Entry 8Q3J (X-ray diffraction, 2.50 A resolution); this record covers chains A and B of the 3 polymer chains in the assembly.

Chain A:
Name: Interleukin-1 family member 10
From: Mus musculus
Reference sequence: Q8R459 (IL1FA_MOUSE); residue numbers follow UniProt; this construct covers 1-152
Amino-acid sequence (152 residues; numbered 1 to 152; the number before each row is that of its first residue):
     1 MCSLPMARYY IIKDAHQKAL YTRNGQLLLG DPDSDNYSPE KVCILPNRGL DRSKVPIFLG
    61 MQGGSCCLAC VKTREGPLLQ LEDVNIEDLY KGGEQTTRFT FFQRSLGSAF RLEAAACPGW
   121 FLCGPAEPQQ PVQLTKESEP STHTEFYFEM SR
Disordered / not traced: 1, 129-130, 137-139, 152
Cystine bridges: Cys2-Cys43, Cys70-Cys117

Chain B:
Name: Fab e04 Light Chain (e04 LC)
From: Mus musculus
Notes: antibody fragment or engineered binder
Amino-acid sequence (223 residues; numbered -2 to 220; the number before each row is that of its first residue; numbers below 1 keep their minus sign (Glu-2 is residue -2)):
    -2 EVQDIQMTQS PSSLSASVGD RVTITCRASQ SYYSYVAWYQ QKPGKAPKLL IYSASSLYSG
    58 VPSRFSGSRS GTDFTLTISS LQPEDFATYY CQQVFAPITF GQGTKVEIKR TVAAPSVFIF
   118 PPSDSQLKSG TASVVCLLNN FYPREAKVQW KVDNALQSGN SQESVTEQDS KDSTYSLSST
   178 LTLSKADYEK HKVYACEVTH QGLSSPVTKS FNRGECGHHH HHH
Disordered / not traced: -2 to 1, 212-220
Cystine bridges: Cys23-Cys88, Cys133-Cys193

How chain A and chain B interact:
Pairs across the interface (18; chain A residue first):
  Thr22(A) - Tyr32(B)  hydrogen bond
  Arg23(A) - Tyr32(B)
  Asn24(A) - Tyr32(B)
  Asn24(A) - Tyr49(B)
  Asn24(A) - Ser50(B)  hydrogen bond
  Gly25(A) - Tyr32(B)  hydrogen bond (backbone-side chain)
  Ser38(A) - Arg66(B)
  Lys41(A) - Ser28(B)
  Lys41(A) - Tyr29(B)
  Gln62(A) - Tyr29(B)  hydrogen bond (side chain-backbone)
  Gln62(A) - Tyr30(B)
  Gln62(A) - Ser31(B)  hydrogen bond (side chain-backbone)
  Gln62(A) - Tyr32(B)
  Gln62(A) - Phe92(B)
  Gly63(A) - Tyr29(B)
  Ser65(A) - Tyr30(B)  hydrogen bond
  Ser65(A) - Phe92(B)
  Cys66(A) - Phe92(B)  hydrophobic
Other interface residues (no listed pair), chain A (13 interface residues in all): Glu40, Asp83, Asn85
Other interface residues (no listed pair), chain B (11 interface residues in all): Ser53, Ala93

In short:
13 residues of chain A face 11 of chain B across their interface; the contacts include 6 hydrogen bonds. Among
the polar pairs are Thr22(A)-Tyr32(B), Asn24(A)-Ser50(B) and Gly25(A)-Tyr32(B).
Here chain A is Interleukin-1 family member 10 and chain B is Fab e04 Light Chain (e04 LC), both from Mus
musculus. Entry 8Q3J (Crystal structure of mIL-38 in complex with a neutralizing Fab e04 fragment) was
determined by X-ray diffraction.
